PDB entry 4Z6A | X-ray diffraction, 2.25 A resolution | chains H and T of the 3 polymer chains in the assembly

== Chain H ==
Name: Coagulation factor VII
Organism: Homo sapiens
Notes: EC 3.4.21.21
UniProt: P08709 (FA7_HUMAN); aligned to UniProt positions 213-461 over residues 16-257 (the alignment contains insertions or deletions, so no single offset holds)
Sequence (249 residues; numbered 16 to 257 plus 9 insertion-coded residues; 2 numbers in that range are skipped by the numbering (no residue carries them; nothing is unmodelled there); the number before each row is that of its first residue; a row labelled like 60A-60D holds insertion residues (60A, then the next letters in order)):
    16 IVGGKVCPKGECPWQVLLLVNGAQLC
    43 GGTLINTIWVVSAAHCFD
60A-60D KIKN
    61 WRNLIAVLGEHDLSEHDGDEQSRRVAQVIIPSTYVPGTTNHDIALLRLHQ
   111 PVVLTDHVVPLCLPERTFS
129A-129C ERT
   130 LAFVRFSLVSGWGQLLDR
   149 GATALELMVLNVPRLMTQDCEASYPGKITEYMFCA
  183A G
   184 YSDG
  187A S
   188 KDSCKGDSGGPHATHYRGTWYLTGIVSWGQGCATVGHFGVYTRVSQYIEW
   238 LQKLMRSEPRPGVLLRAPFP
Differences from the reference sequence: engineered mutation Glu-169 (Lys376 in P08709), Ala-170 (Val377 in P08709), Ser-171 (Gly378 in P08709), Tyr-172 (Asp379 in P08709), Pro-173 (Ser380 in P08709), Gly-174 (Pro381 in P08709), Lys-175 (Asn382 in P08709)
Disulfide bonds: Cys-22/Cys-27, Cys-41/Cys-58, Cys-168/Cys-182, Cys-191/Cys-219
Glycans and other covalent adducts: compound 0Z6 linked to His-57, Ser-195
Metal / ion sites: Ca2+: Glu-70, Asp-72, Glu-75, Glu-80
Ligand contacts: 0Z6 (D-phenylalanyl-N-[(2S,3S)-6-{[amino(iminio)methyl]amino}-1-chloro-2-hydroxyhexan-3-yl]-L-phenylalaninamide): Cys-58, Gly-97, Thr-98, Thr-99, Asp-189, Ser-190, Cys-191, Lys-192, Gly-193, Asp-194, Val-213, Ser-214, Trp-215, Gly-216, Gln-217, Gly-218, Cys-219, Gly-226, Val-227
Swiss-Prot annotation at these positions:
  - active site (Charge relay system): His-57, Asp-102
  - binding site (substrate): Asp-194
What the authors report for this chain:
  - contacts within the chain: Ile-16/Asp-194, Tyr-172/Gln-217 (hydrogen bond), Tyr-172/Phe-225 (hydrogen bond), Tyr-172/Trp-215 (pi stacking)
  - binding site for 0Z6: Trp-215
  - conformationally variable residues (helix shift): Asp-167, Cys-168

== Chain T ==
Name: Tissue factor
Organism: Homo sapiens
UniProt: P13726 (TF_HUMAN); residues 4-210 here correspond to UniProt positions 36-242 (UniProt number = residue number + 32)
Sequence (207 residues; numbered 4 to 210; the number before each row is that of its first residue):
     4 TNTVAAYNLTWKSTNFKTILEWEPKPVNQVYTVQISTKSGDWKSKCFYTT
    54 DTECDLTDEIVKDVKQTYLARVFSYPAGNVESTGSAGEPLYENSPEFTPY
   104 LETNLGQPTIQSFEQVGTKVNVTVEDERTLVRRNNTFLSLRDVFGKDLIY
   154 TLYYWKSSSSGKKTAKTNTNEFLIDVDKGENYCFSVQAVIPSRTVNRKST
   204 DSPVECM
Disordered / not traced: 84-89
Disulfide bonds: Cys-49/Cys-57, Cys-186/Cys-209
Ligand contacts: alpha-L-fucopyranose (FUC): Arg-131, Arg-135, Phe-140
Swiss-Prot annotation at these positions:
  - motif (WKS motif): Trp-14 to Ser-16, Trp-45 to Ser-47, Trp-158 to Ser-160
  - glycosylation (N-linked (GlcNAc...) asparagine): Asn-124, Asn-137

== Interface between chain H and chain T ==
Residue-residue contacts (24; chain H residue first):
  Phe-132(H) / Gln-37(T)
  Phe-132(H) / Asp-44(T)
  Phe-132(H) / Trp-45(T)  hydrogen bond (backbone-backbone)
  Phe-132(H) / Arg-74(T)
  Val-133(H) / Asp-44(T)
  Arg-134(H) / Ser-39(T)  hydrogen bond
  Arg-134(H) / Thr-40(T)  hydrogen bond (side chain-backbone)
  Arg-134(H) / Lys-41(T)
  Arg-134(H) / Ser-42(T)
  Arg-134(H) / Gly-43(T)  hydrogen bond (side chain-backbone)
  Arg-134(H) / Asp-44(T)  hydrogen bond (backbone-side chain)
  Arg-134(H) / Trp-45(T)
  Phe-135(H) / Ser-42(T)
  Met-164(H) / Arg-74(T)
  Met-164(H) / Phe-76(T)  hydrophobic
  Met-164(H) / Glu-91(T)
  Met-164(H) / Tyr-94(T)
  Thr-165(H) / Glu-91(T)  hydrogen bond (backbone-side chain)
  Gln-166(H) / Leu-93(T)
  Gln-166(H) / Tyr-94(T)  hydrogen bond (side chain-backbone)
  Asp-167(H) / Tyr-94(T)  hydrogen bond
  Asp-167(H) / Asn-96(T)  hydrogen bond
  Glu-178(H) / Gly-90(T)
  Arg-230(H) / Glu-91(T)  salt bridge
Other interface residues (no listed pair), chain T (16 interface residues in all): Pro-92

== Overview ==
10 residues of chain H face 16 of chain T across their interface, with 9 hydrogen bonds and 1 salt bridge.
Polar pairs include Arg-230(H)/Glu-91(T), Arg-134(H)/Ser-39(T) and Arg-134(H)/Thr-40(T). Bound to chain T:
alpha-L-fucopyranose. Compound 0Z6 is covalently linked to Ser-195(H). The paper reports a binding site for
0Z6 at Trp-215(H); conformational variability at Asp-167(H) and Cys-168(H).
Here chain H is Coagulation factor VII and chain T is Tissue factor, both from Homo sapiens. Entry 4Z6A
(Crystal Structure of a FVIIa-Trypsin Chimera (YT) in Complex with Soluble Tissue Factor) was determined by
X-ray diffraction.
